8K5T - chain A; structure by X-ray diffraction, 2.80 A resolution.

[Chain A]
Molecule: Enterobactin synthase component E
From: Escherichia coli
Notes: EC 6.3.2.14, 6.2.1.71
UniProt: P10378 (ENTE_ECOLI); residues 1-536 here = UniProt positions 1-536
Amino-acid sequence (556 residues; row label = number of the first residue in the row):
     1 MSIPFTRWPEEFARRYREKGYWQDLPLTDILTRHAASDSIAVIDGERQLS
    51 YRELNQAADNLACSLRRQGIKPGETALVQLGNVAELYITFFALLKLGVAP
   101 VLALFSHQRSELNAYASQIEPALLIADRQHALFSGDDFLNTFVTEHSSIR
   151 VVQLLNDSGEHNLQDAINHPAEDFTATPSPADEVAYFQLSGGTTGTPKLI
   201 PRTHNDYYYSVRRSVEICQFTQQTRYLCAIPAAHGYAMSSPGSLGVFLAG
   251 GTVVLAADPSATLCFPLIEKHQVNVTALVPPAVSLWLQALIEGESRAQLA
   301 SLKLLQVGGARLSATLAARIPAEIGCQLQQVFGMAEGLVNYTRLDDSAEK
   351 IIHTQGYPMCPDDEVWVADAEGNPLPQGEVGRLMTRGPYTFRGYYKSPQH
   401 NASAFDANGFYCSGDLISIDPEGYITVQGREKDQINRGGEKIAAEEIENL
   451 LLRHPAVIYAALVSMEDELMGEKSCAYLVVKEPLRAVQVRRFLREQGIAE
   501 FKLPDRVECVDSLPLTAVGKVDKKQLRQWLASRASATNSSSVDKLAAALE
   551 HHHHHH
Not modelled in the structure: 1-2, 516-520, 529-556
Sequence notes: engineered mutation Gly-235 (Asn in P10378); expression tag (537-556)
UniProt features mapped onto this chain:
  - region: Gly-438, Gly-439 (Phosphopantetheine binding)
  - binding site (substrate): Ser-240, Gly-309, Val-331, Ala-335, Asp-415, Lys-432, Lys-441
  - mutagenesis: Arg-437 (R437D: Catalyzes the adenylation reaction with 10% reduction of activity compared to the wild-type. 3% reduction of activity compared to the wild-type; when associated with D-473), Lys-473 (K473D: Catalyzes the adenylation reaction with same activity as the wild-type. 3% reduction of activity compared to the wild-type; when associated with D-437), Arg-494 (R494D: Catalyzes the adenylation reaction with same activity as the wild-type)

[Overview]
UniProt lists 7 substrate-binding residues and 3 mutagenesis sites.
Chain A is Enterobactin synthase component E (Escherichia coli); the structure, The structure of EntE
with2-methyl-3-chloro-benzoic acid sulfamoyl adenosine, was determined by X-ray diffraction, deposited
together with 8K5S.
